PDB entry 9CHZ | electron microscopy, 2.90 A resolution | chains I and K of the 16 polymer chains in the assembly

Chain I (and K):
Name: Rubisco small subunit
Organism: Anthoceros agrestis
Notes: chain K of this document is another copy of the same molecule, construct and numbering; everything in this record applies to it too
Amino-acid sequence (125 residues; each row starts with the number of its first residue):
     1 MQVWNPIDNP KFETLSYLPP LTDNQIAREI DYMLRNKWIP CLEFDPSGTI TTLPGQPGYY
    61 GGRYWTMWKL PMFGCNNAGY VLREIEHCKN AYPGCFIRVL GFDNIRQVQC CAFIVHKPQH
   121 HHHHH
Unresolved in the structure: 119-125

Chain I / chain K interface:
Residue-residue contacts (5; chain I residue first):
  Trp68(I) with Val3(K)
  Lys69(I) with Met1(K)
  Leu70(I) with Met1(K), hydrophobic
  Tyr92(I) with Pro6(K); Ile7(K), hydrophobic
Other interface residues (no listed pair), chain I (5 interface residues in all): Phe44
Other interface residues (no listed pair), chain K (6 interface residues in all): Trp4, Asn5

Summary:
5 residues of chain I face 6 of chain K across their interface.
Chain I and chain K are both Rubisco small subunit (Anthoceros agrestis); the structure, Anthoceros agrestis
Rubisco assembled with Raf1 Raf2 and BSD2, was determined by electron microscopy, deposited together with
9CI1, 9CI2 and 9CK5.
